PDB entry 6QG3 | electron microscopy, 9.40 A resolution (very low resolution: no residue pairs are listed; an interface is given only as per-side residue counts) | chains F and I of the 16 polymer chains in the assembly

[Chain F]
Name: Translation initiation factor eIF-2B subunit gamma
Organism: Saccharomyces cerevisiae (strain ATCC 204508 / S288c)
UniProt: P09032 (EI2BG_YEAST); residues 1-578 here = UniProt positions 1-578
Sequence (578 residues; numbered 1 to 578; the number before each row is that of its first residue):
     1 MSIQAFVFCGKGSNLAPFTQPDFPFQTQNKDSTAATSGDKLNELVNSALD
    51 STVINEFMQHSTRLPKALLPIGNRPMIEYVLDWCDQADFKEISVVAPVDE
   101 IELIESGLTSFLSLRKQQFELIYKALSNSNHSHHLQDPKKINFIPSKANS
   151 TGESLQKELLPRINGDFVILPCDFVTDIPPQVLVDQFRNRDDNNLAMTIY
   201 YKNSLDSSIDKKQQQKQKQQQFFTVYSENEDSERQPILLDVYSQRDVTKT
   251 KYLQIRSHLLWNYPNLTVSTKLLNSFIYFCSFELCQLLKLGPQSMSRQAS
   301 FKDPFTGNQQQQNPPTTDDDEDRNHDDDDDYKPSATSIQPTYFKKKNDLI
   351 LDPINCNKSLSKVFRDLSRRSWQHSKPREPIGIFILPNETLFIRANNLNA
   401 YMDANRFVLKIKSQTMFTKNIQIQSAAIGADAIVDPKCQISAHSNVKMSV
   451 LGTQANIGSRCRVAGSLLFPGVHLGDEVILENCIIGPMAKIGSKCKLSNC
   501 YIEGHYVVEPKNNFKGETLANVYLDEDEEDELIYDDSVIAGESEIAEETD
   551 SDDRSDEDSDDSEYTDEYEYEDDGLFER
Not modelled in the structure: 1, 18-57, 113-127, 145-149, 206-217, 229-236, 318-382, 425, 523-578
UniProt features mapped onto this chain:
  - modified residue: S296 (Phosphoserine), S300 (Phosphoserine), T306 (Phosphothreonine)

[Chain I]
Name: Translation initiation factor eIF-2B subunit epsilon
Organism: Saccharomyces cerevisiae (strain ATCC 204508 / S288c)
UniProt: P32501 (EI2BE_YEAST); numbering as in UniProt (aligned over 1-712)
Sequence (712 residues; row label = number of the first residue in the row):
     1 MAGKKGQKKSGLGNHGKNSDMDVEDRLQAVVLTDSYETRFMPLTAVKPRC
    51 LLPLANVPLIEYTLEFLAKAGVHEVFLICSSHANQINDYIENSKWNLPWS
   101 PFKITTIMSPEARCTGDVMRDLDNRGIITGDFILVSGDVLTNIDFSKMLE
   151 FHKKMHLQDKDHISTMCLSKASTYPKTRTIEPAAFVLDKSTSRCIYYQDL
   201 PLPSSREKTSIQIDPELLDNVDEFVIRNDLIDCRIDICTSHVPLIFQENF
   251 DYQSLRTDFVKGVISSDILGKHIYAYLTDEYAVRVESWQTYDTISQDFLG
   301 RWCYPLVLDSNIQDDQTYSYESRHIYKEKDVVLAQSCKIGKCTAIGSGTK
   351 IGEGTKIENSVIGRNCQIGENIRIKNSFIWDDCIIGNNSIIDHSLIASNA
   401 TLGSNVRLNDGCIIGFNVKIDDNMDLDRNTKISASPLKNAGSRMYDNESN
   451 EQFDQDLDDQTLAVSIVGDKGVGYIYESEVSDDEDSSTEACKEINTLSNQ
   501 LDELYLSDDSISSATKKTKKRRTMSVNSIYTDREEIDSEFEDEDFEKEGI
   551 ATVERAMENNHDLDTALLELNTLRMSMNVTYHEVRIATITALLRRVYHFI
   601 ATQTLGPKDAVVKVFNQWGLLFKRQAFDEEEYIDLMNIIMEKIVEQSFDK
   651 PDLILFSALVSLYDNDIIEEDVIYKWWDNVSTDPRYDEVKKLTVKWVEWL
   701 QNADEESSSEEE
Not modelled in the structure: 1-23, 437-454, 473-712
UniProt features mapped onto this chain:
  - modified residue (Phosphoserine): S478, S481, S507, S525, S538, S707

[Chain F / chain I interface]
At this resolution (9 A) residue pairs are not listed: 12 residues of chain F and 18 of chain I lie at the interface.

[Summary]
The interface between chain F and chain I involves 12 residues on one side and 18 on the other.
Chain F is Translation initiation factor eIF-2B subunit gamma and chain I is Translation initiation factor
eIF-2B subunit epsilon, both from Saccharomyces cerevisiae (strain ATCC 204508 / S288c); the structure,
Structure of eIF2B-eIF2 (phosphorylated at Ser51) complex (model B), was determined by electron microscopy
together with 6QG0, 6QG1, 6QG2, 6QG5 and 6QG6 from the same study.
